Entry 6YXR (electron microscopy, 3.40 A resolution); this record covers chains B and D of the 11 polymer chains in the assembly.

# Chain B
Molecule: Photosystem I P700 chlorophyll a apoprotein A2
Organism: Dunaliella salina
Notes: EC 1.97.1.12
UniProt: D0FXZ0 (D0FXZ0_DUNSA); numbering as in UniProt (aligned over 6-735)
Chain sequence (730 residues; numbered 6 to 735; the number before each row is that of its first residue):
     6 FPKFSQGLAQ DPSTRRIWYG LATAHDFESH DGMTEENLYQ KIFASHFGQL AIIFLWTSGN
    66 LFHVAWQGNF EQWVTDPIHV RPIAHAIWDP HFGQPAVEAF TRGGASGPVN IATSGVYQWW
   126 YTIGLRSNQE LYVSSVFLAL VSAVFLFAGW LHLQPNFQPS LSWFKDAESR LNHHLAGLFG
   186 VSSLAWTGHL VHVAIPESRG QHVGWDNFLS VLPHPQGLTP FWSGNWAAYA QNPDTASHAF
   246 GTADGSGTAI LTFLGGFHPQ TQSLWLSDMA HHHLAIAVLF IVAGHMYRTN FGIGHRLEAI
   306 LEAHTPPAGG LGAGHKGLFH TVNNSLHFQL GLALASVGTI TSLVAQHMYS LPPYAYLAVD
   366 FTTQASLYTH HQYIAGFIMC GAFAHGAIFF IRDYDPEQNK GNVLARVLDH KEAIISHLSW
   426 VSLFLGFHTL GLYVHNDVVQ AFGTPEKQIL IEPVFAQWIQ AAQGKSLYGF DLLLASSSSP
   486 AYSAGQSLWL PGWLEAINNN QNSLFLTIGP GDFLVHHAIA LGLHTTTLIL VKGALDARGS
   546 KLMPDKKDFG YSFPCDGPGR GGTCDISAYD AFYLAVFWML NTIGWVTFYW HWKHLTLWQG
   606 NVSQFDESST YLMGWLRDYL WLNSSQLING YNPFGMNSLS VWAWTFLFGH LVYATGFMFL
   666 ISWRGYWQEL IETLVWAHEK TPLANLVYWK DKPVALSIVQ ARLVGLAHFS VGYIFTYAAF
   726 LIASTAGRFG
Metal / ion sites: chlorophyll a Mg near Q54 (its only coordinating residue here); 4Fe-4S cluster Fe: C560, C569 (shared with 2 residues of chain A)
Small-molecule neighbours:
  - beta-carotene (BCR), molecule 1: L55, I58, F59, F150, G182, L183, V186, S187
  - beta-carotene (BCR), molecule 2: L66, W124, W125, L130, S139, F142, L143, W210
  - beta-carotene (BCR), molecule 3: L223, F226, V283, I286, H290, I298
  - beta-carotene (BCR), molecule 4: F333, G336, L337, A340, T344, M384, A387, F388, G391, F394, F395, A539
  - beta-carotene (BCR), molecule 5: L337, F388, V536
  - beta-carotene (BCR), molecule 6: F429, H433, L437, I454, I456, F518, L519, H522
  - beta-carotene (BCR), molecule 7: W649, T650, F720
  - chlorophyll a isomer (CL0): L621, L625, W626
  - chlorophyll a (CLA), molecule 1: F9, L26, A29, H30, K46, S50, G53, Q54, I57
  - chlorophyll a (CLA), molecule 2: T19, I22, W23, H683, V692, W694, K695, D696, P698, V699
  - chlorophyll a (CLA), molecule 3: W23, F653, L656, V657, F664, A712, H713
  - chlorophyll a (CLA), molecule 4: L26, A27, T28, A29, H30, D31, H51, H332, L335, L339, F382, I383, G386, H390, I393, R397, F577, F720
  - chlorophyll a (CLA), molecule 5: H30, F32, Y44, I47, S50, H51, Q54, L55, I58, F169, R175, H179, L183, F184, L331, L335, A338
  - chlorophyll a (CLA), molecule 6: H30, Q54, I57, I58, W61, I379, I383
  - chlorophyll a (CLA), molecule 7: F48, F52, V149, F152, A153, L156, H157, F162, P164, W168
  - chlorophyll a (CLA), molecule 8: F48, H51, F52, L55, W124, W168, F169, S174, R175, H178, H179, G182, L183, F184, Y359
  - chlorophyll a (CLA), molecule 9: I57, W61, G64, N65, H68, V69, A89, H90, N115, I116, A117, T118, S119, V121, V646, W647
  - chlorophyll a (CLA), molecule 10: L60, W61, S63, G64, F67, H68, W71, Q72
  - chlorophyll a (CLA), molecule 11: W61, N65, T118, S119, S371, T374, H375, Y378, I379, F382, I719, F720, Y722, A723, L726, I727
  - chlorophyll a (CLA), molecule 12: W61, T62, S119, G120, V121, W124, S187, A190, V342, I345, T346, V349, M353, Y359, H375, H376, I379, I383
  - chlorophyll a (CLA), molecule 13: H90, A91, I92, W93, D94, P95, H96, F97, F105, N115, S645, V646
  - chlorophyll a (CLA), molecule 14: W93, P95, H96
  - chlorophyll a (CLA), molecule 15: W124, T127, I128, L183, F184, S187, S188, W191, L195, M274, H277, H278, I281, I345, V349, M353, P358, Y359
  - chlorophyll a (CLA), molecule 16: G129, E135, V138, S139, F142, V146, F150, S187, A190, W191, G193, H194, H197, V198, V208, G209, W210, F213
  - chlorophyll a (CLA), molecule 17: W168, D171, S174, H178, T294, N295
  - chlorophyll a (CLA), molecule 18: A172, R175, L176, H179, L180, F184, L302, L306, F324, N328, L337, S341, V342, I345
  - chlorophyll a (CLA), molecule 19: L176, L180, F184, L284, F285, A288, M291, Y292, L302, I305
  - chlorophyll a (CLA), molecule 20: N177, H178, A181, V186, H290, Y292, T294, F296, I298
  - chlorophyll a (CLA), molecule 21: T192, G193, V196, H197, F213, L214, S215, V216, L217, P218, H219, G222, L223, W227, I255
  - chlorophyll a (CLA), molecule 22: F226, W231, A232, Y234, A235, L256, F258, H276, L279, A280, V283, L493
  - chlorophyll a (CLA), molecule 23: T257, F258, G260, G261, L269, D273, M274, H276, H277, A280, I281, L284, H352, L356, P358, W494, W498
  - chlorophyll a (CLA), molecule 24: L284, V287, M291, H300, A304, I305, A308, H309
  - chlorophyll a (CLA), molecule 25: V287, A288, H290, M291, I298, G299, H300
  - chlorophyll a (CLA), molecule 26: I305, L306, H309, H320, L323, V327, F333, V408, V412
  - chlorophyll a (CLA), molecule 27: A308, H309, T310, P311, P312, G315, L316
  - chlorophyll a (CLA), molecule 28: G315, L316, V408, R411, V412, H415, I419, H422
  - chlorophyll a (CLA), molecule 29: L337, A340, S341, T344, I345, L348, Q351, H352, Y354, S355, L356, L509, F510
  - chlorophyll a (CLA), molecule 30: T344, S347, L348, Q351, Q377, A380, G381, M384, F388, L528, T531, T532, L535, M584, T587, I588
  - chlorophyll a (CLA), molecule 31: Q351, Y354, Y373, Q377, F460, A461, W463, I464, Q465, Q468, F510, L511, I513, H521, I524, V591, Y594, W595, K598, H599
  - chlorophyll a (CLA), molecule 32: A418, H422, W425
  - chlorophyll a (CLA), molecule 33: I419, H422, L423, W425, V426, A525, L528, H529, T532
  - chlorophyll a (CLA), molecule 34: S421, H422, S424, W425, L428
  - chlorophyll a (CLA), molecule 35: S424, S427, L428, G431, F432, L435, L526, T530, L533, I534, L579, F582, W583
  - chlorophyll a (CLA), molecule 36: W425, F429, F432, H433
  - chlorophyll a (CLA), molecule 37: V426, F429, L430, E457, P458, V459, F460, A461, F518, H521, H522, A525, H529
  - chlorophyll a (CLA), molecule 38: H433, G436, L437, V439, H440, V443, K452, I454
  - chlorophyll a (CLA), molecule 39: T434, Y438, A523, L526, N586, W590, F593, L617, W620, L625, S629, I633, F651, H655, Y658, Y718, T721, Y722, F725
  - chlorophyll a (CLA), molecule 40: L435, V439, D442, L526, F582, W583, N586, W590, L617, L625, Y658, F714
  - chlorophyll a (CLA), molecule 41: W463, I464, A467, Q468, L478, L479, W494, W498
  - chlorophyll a (CLA), molecule 42: L478, P485, A486, A489, G490, L493, W494
  - chlorophyll a (CLA), molecule 43: W649, L652, F653, H655, L656, A659
  - chlorophyll a (CLA), molecule 44: L656, A659, T660, F662, M663, Y671, W672, L675
  - chlorophyll a (CLA), molecule 45: L679, A682, H683, T686, A689, V692
  - chlorophyll a (CLA), molecule 46: W681, A682, K685, T686, P687
  - phylloquinone (PQN): W23, M663, F664, S667, W668, R669, W672, A700, L701, S702, A706
  - 4Fe-4S cluster (SF4): P559, C560, G562, P563, C569, W668, I703, R707

# Chain D
Molecule: PsaD
Organism: Dunaliella salina
Chain sequence (141 residues; each row starts with the number of its first residue):
    69 PWKQPELDPD TPSPIFGGST GGLLRKAQVE EFYVITWESP KEQIFEMPTG GAAIMRKGPN
   129 LLKFARKEQC MALTTQLRSK FRQTPCFYRV YADGKVQYLH PKDGVYPEKV NAGRVGVNQN
   189 MRSIGKNVDP IKVVKFTGSE P

# Chain B / chain D interface
Pairs across the interface (20):
  T39(B) with K203(D)
  E40(B) with K203(D)
  I396(B) with P198(D)
  R397(B) with I199(D)
  D398(B) with I199(D)
  Y399(B) with I199(D)
  D400(B) with K200(D), salt bridge
  P401(B) with D197(D)
  E402(B) with K200(D), salt bridge
  R543(B) with D197(D), salt bridge
  D550(B) with I192(D)
  K552(B) with D197(D), salt bridge; P198(D)
  D553(B) with N195(D); S207(D)
  W681(B) with T88(D)
  E684(B) with L92(D); R93(D), hydrogen bond (side chain-backbone)
  Y693(B) with R93(D)
  K697(B) with E98(D), salt bridge
Also at the interface, not in a pair above, chain B (19 interface residues in all): M38, V680
Also at the interface, not in a pair above, chain D (14 interface residues in all): K94, V196

# Summary
19 residues of chain B and 14 residues of chain D are in contact, with 1 hydrogen bond and 5 salt bridges.
Among the polar pairs are D400(B)-K200(D), E402(B)-K200(D) and R543(B)-D197(D).
Here chain B is Photosystem I P700 chlorophyll a apoprotein A2 and chain D is PsaD, both from Dunaliella
salina. Entry 6YXR (Dunaliella Minimal Photosystem I) was determined by electron microscopy, deposited
together with 6SL5.
